PDB entry 1PZK | X-ray diffraction, 1.35 A resolution | chains D and H of the 5 polymer chains in the assembly

== Chain D (and H) ==
Molecule: Cholera Toxin B Subunit
From: Vibrio cholerae
Notes: chain H of this document is another copy of the same molecule, construct and numbering; everything in this record applies to it too
UniProt: Q57193 (Q57193_VIBCH); residues 1-103 here correspond to UniProt positions 22-124 (UniProt number = residue number + 21)
Sequence (103 residues; each row starts with the number of its first residue):
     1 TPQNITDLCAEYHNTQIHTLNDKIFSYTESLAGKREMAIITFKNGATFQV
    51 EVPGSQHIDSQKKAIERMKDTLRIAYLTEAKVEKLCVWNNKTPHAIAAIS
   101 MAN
Cystine bridges: Cys9-Cys86
Ligand contacts:
  - J12 (n-{3-[4-(3-amino-propyl)-piperazin-1-yl]-propyl}-3-(2-thiophen-2-yl-acetylamino)-5-(3,4,5-trihydroxy-6-hydroxymethyl-tetrahydro-pyran-2-yloxy)-benzamide), molecule 1: Tyr12, His13, Glu51, Gln56, His57, Gln61, Trp88, Asn90, Lys91
  - J12, molecule 2: Gly33, Lys34, Arg35

== Interface between chain D and chain H ==
Pairs across the interface (60; chain D residue first):
  Phe25(D) - Ala102(H)
  Ser26(D) - Met101(H)
  Ser26(D) - Ala102(H)
  Tyr27(D) - Ile99(H)
  Tyr27(D) - Ser100(H)
  Tyr27(D) - Met101(H)  hydrogen bond (backbone-backbone)
  Thr28(D) - Ile5(H)
  Thr28(D) - Ile99(H)
  Thr28(D) - Ser100(H)
  Glu29(D) - Arg67(H)
  Glu29(D) - Met68(H)
  Glu29(D) - Thr71(H)  hydrogen bond
  Glu29(D) - Ala98(H)
  Glu29(D) - Ile99(H)  hydrogen bond (backbone-backbone)
  Ser30(D) - Leu8(H)
  Ser30(D) - Ala97(H)
  Ser30(D) - Ala98(H)
  Leu31(D) - Gln61(H)  hydrogen bond (backbone-side chain)
  Leu31(D) - Ala64(H)  hydrophobic
  Leu31(D) - Met68(H)  hydrophobic
  Leu31(D) - Trp88(H)  hydrophobic
  Leu31(D) - Ile96(H)
  Leu31(D) - Ala97(H)  hydrogen bond (backbone-backbone)
  Ala32(D) - Tyr12(H)
  Ala32(D) - Gln61(H)
  Ala32(D) - Ala97(H)
  Gly33(D) - Tyr12(H)  hydrogen bond (backbone-side chain)
  Gly33(D) - Ile58(H)
  Gly33(D) - Gln61(H)
  Lys34(D) - Ile58(H)
  Arg35(D) - Thr1(H)
  Arg35(D) - Pro2(H)
  Arg35(D) - Glu11(H)  salt bridge
  Arg35(D) - Tyr12(H)
  Glu36(D) - Ser60(H)  hydrogen bond
  Glu36(D) - Gln61(H)
  Met37(D) - Thr1(H)
  Met37(D) - Pro2(H)
  Ile39(D) - Pro2(H)
  Ile39(D) - Gln3(H)
  Ile39(D) - Asn4(H)
  Thr47(D) - Gln3(H)
  Gln49(D) - Thr1(H)  hydrogen bond
  Glu66(D) - Arg67(H)  salt bridge
  Lys69(D) - Arg67(H)
  Asp70(D) - Arg67(H)  salt bridge
  Arg73(D) - Arg67(H)
  Arg73(D) - Asp70(H)
  Arg73(D) - Thr71(H)  hydrogen bond
  Ile74(D) - Ile74(H)  hydrophobic
  Tyr76(D) - Met101(H)
  Tyr76(D) - Ala102(H)  hydrogen bond (side chain-backbone)
  Tyr76(D) - Asn103(H)  hydrogen bond (side chain-backbone)
  Leu77(D) - Ile74(H)  hydrophobic
  Leu77(D) - Thr78(H)
  Leu77(D) - Ala80(H)  hydrophobic
  Thr92(D) - Thr1(H)  hydrogen bond (backbone-backbone)
  Pro93(D) - Thr1(H)
  Pro93(D) - Pro2(H)
  Pro93(D) - Gln3(H)
Also at the interface, not in a pair above, chain H (30 interface residues in all): Lys63, Ile65

== Summary ==
25 residues of chain D face 30 of chain H across their interface; the contacts include 12 hydrogen bonds and 3
salt bridges. Among the polar pairs are Arg35(D)-Glu11(H), Glu66(D)-Arg67(H) and Asp70(D)-Arg67(H). Bound to
chain D: compound J12.
Both chains are Cholera Toxin B Subunit (Vibrio cholerae). Entry 1PZK (Cholera Toxin B-Pentamer Complexed With
N-Acyl Phenyl Galactoside 9h) was determined by X-ray diffraction (same publication as 1PZI and 1PZJ).
